2MJP - chains A and B; structure by X-ray diffraction, 2.20 A resolution.

== Chain A (and B) ==
Protein: Pyrophosphatase
Organism: Methanocaldococcus jannaschii
Notes: chain B of this document is another copy of the same molecule, construct and numbering; everything in this record applies to it too
UniProtKB: Q57679 (NTPA_METJA); aligned to UniProt positions 10-202 over residues 1-193 (the alignment contains insertions or deletions, so no single offset holds)
Sequence (193 residues; each row starts with the number of its first residue):
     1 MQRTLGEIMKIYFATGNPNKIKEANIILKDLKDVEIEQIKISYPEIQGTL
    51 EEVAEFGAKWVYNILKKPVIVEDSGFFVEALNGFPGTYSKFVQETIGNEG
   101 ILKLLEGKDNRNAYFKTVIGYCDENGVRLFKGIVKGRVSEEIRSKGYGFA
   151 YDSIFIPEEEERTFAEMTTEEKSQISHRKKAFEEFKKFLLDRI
Not modelled in the structure: 1-9
Residues lining bound ligands: AMP-PNP (ANP; phosphoaminophosphonic acid-adenylate ester): N17, N19, K20, E23, S74, G75, F76, S89, K90, F115, F149, Y151, D152, H177, R178

== How chain A and chain B interact ==
Pairs across the interface (40):
  P44(A) - I46(B)  hydrophobic
  E45(A) - I46(B)
  E45(A) - Q47(B)  hydrogen bond (backbone-backbone)
  I46(A) - P44(B)  hydrophobic
  I46(A) - E45(B)
  I46(A) - I46(B)  hydrophobic
  I46(A) - Q47(B)  hydrogen bond (backbone-side chain)
  Q47(A) - E45(B)  hydrogen bond (backbone-backbone)
  Q47(A) - I46(B)
  Q47(A) - Q47(B)
  Q47(A) - T87(B)
  Q47(A) - Y88(B)
  V53(A) - Q47(B)
  F56(A) - P44(B)  hydrophobic
  L81(A) - T95(B)
  L81(A) - I96(B)  hydrophobic
  N82(A) - T95(B)
  F84(A) - F84(B)  hydrophobic
  F84(A) - F91(B)  hydrophobic
  F84(A) - T95(B)
  P85(A) - F91(B)
  T87(A) - Q47(B)
  Y88(A) - Q47(B)
  Y88(A) - Y88(B)  hydrophobic
  Y88(A) - F91(B)  hydrophobic
  F91(A) - F84(B)  hydrophobic
  F91(A) - P85(B)
  F91(A) - Y88(B)  hydrophobic
  T95(A) - L81(B)
  T95(A) - N82(B)  hydrogen bond (backbone-side chain)
  T95(A) - F84(B)
  I96(A) - L104(B)  hydrophobic
  G100(A) - L104(B)
  K103(A) - K103(B)  hydrogen bond (backbone-side chain)
  K103(A) - E106(B)  salt bridge
  L104(A) - G100(B)
  L104(A) - K103(B)  hydrogen bond (backbone-side chain)
  L104(A) - L104(B)  hydrophobic
  L105(A) - K103(B)
  E106(A) - K103(B)  hydrogen bond (backbone-side chain)
Interface residues without a listed pair, chain A (23 interface residues in all): W60, V92, E94
Interface residues without a listed pair, chain B (22 interface residues in all): V53, F56, W60, V92, E94

== Overview ==
Chain A and chain B form an interface of 23 and 22 residues respectively; the contacts include 7 hydrogen
bonds and 1 salt bridge. Polar contacts include K103(A)-E106(B), I46(A)-Q47(B) and T95(A)-N82(B). Bound to
chain A: AMP-PNP.
Both chains are Pyrophosphatase (Methanocaldococcus jannaschii). Entry 2MJP (Structure-based identification of
the biochemical function of a hypothetical protein from methanococcus jannaschii:mj0226) was determined by
X-ray diffraction (same publication as 1B78).
